4K24 - chains A and U of the 5 polymer chains in the assembly; structure by X-ray diffraction, 4.50 A resolution (low resolution: residue-level contacts below are approximate; hydrogen-bond / salt-bridge calls are withheld).

== Chain A ==
Molecule: Urokinase-type plasminogen activator
Organism: Homo sapiens
Notes: EC 3.4.21.73
Reference sequence: P00749 (UROK_HUMAN); residues 1-133 here correspond to UniProt positions 21-153 (UniProt number = residue number + 20)
Sequence (135 residues; numbered -1 to 133; the number before each row is that of its first residue; numbers below 1 keep their minus sign (Arg-1 is residue -1)):
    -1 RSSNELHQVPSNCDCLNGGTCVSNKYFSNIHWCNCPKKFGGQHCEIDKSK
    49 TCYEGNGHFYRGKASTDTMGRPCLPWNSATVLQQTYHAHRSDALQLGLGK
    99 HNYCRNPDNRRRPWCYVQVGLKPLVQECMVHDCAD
Disordered / not traced: -1 to 7, 133
Sequence notes: expression tag (-1 to 0)
Cystine bridges: Cys11-Cys19, Cys13-Cys31, Cys33-Cys42, Cys50-Cys131, Cys71-Cys113, Cys102-Cys126

== Chain U ==
Molecule: Urokinase plasminogen activator surface receptor
Organism: Homo sapiens
Reference sequence: Q03405 (UPAR_HUMAN); residues 1-281 here correspond to UniProt positions 23-303 (UniProt number = residue number + 22)
Sequence (283 residues; row label = number of the first residue in the row; numbers below 1 keep their minus sign (Arg-1 is residue -1)):
    -1 RSLRCMQCKTNGDCRVEECALGQDLCRTTIVRLWEEGEELELVEKSCTHS
    49 EKTNRTLSYRTGLKITSLTEVVCGLDLCNQGNSGRAVTYSRSRYLECISC
    99 GSSDMSCERGRHQSLQCRSPEEQCLDVVTHWIQEGEEGRPKDDRHLRGCG
   149 YLPGCPGSNGFHNNDTFHFLKCCNTTKCNEGPILELENLPQNGRQCYSCK
   199 GNSTHGCSSEETFLIDCRGPMNQCLVATGTHEPKNQSYMVRGCATASMCQ
   249 HAHLGDAFSMNHIDVSCCTKSGCNHPDLDVQYR
Disordered / not traced: -1 to 0, 83-84, 276-281
Sequence notes: expression tag (-1 to 0)
Cystine bridges: Cys6-Cys12, Cys71-Cys76, Cys95-Cys122, Cys98-Cys105, Cys115-Cys147, Cys153-Cys170, Cys171-Cys176, Cys194-Cys222, Cys197-Cys205, Cys215-Cys241, Cys247-Cys265, Cys266-Cys271
Glycans and other covalent adducts: N-acetylglucosamine (NAG) linked to Asn172, Asn200

== How chain A and chain U interact ==
Pairs across the interface (48; chain A residue first):
  Pro8(A) with Glu135(U)
  Ser9(A) with Glu135(U)
  Asn10(A) with Glu134(U); Glu135(U); Lys139(U)
  Cys19(A) with Lys139(U)
  Val20(A) with Lys139(U)
  Ser21(A) with Lys139(U); Asp140(U)
  Asn22(A) with Leu55(U); Leu66(U); Asp140(U)
  Lys23(A) with Val126(U); Thr127(U); Asp140(U); His166(U); Asp254(U); Ala255(U)
  Tyr24(A) with Arg53(U); Leu150(U); His251(U); Asp254(U)
  Phe25(A) with Lys50(U); Thr54(U); Leu55(U); Leu66(U); Thr67(U); Glu68(U)
  Ser26(A) with Arg25(U); Thr27(U); Lys50(U); Glu68(U)
  Asn27(A) with Ser257(U)
  Ile28(A) with Thr27(U)
  Trp30(A) with Val29(U); Tyr57(U); Thr64(U); Leu66(U)
  Asn32(A) with Tyr57(U); Lys62(U); Ser101(U)
  Gln40(A) with Thr8(U); Leu40(U)
  Lys46(A) with Glu33(U); Glu36(U)
  His87(A) with Asn9(U); Gly10(U); Asp11(U)
Also at the interface, not in a pair above, chain A (19 interface residues in all): Gly39
Also at the interface, not in a pair above, chain U (40 interface residues in all): Cys12, Leu31, Leu38, Glu42, Thr46, Val125, Phe167

== Overview ==
19 residues of chain A and 40 residues of chain U are in contact. N-acetylglucosamine is covalently linked to
Asn172(U) and Asn200(U).
Here chain A is Urokinase-type plasminogen activator and chain U is Urokinase plasminogen activator surface
receptor, both from Homo sapiens. Entry 4K24 (Structure of anti-uPAR Fab ATN-658 in complex with uPAR) was
determined by X-ray diffraction (same publication as 4K23).
